5SUP - chains A and H of the 3 polymer chains in the assembly; structure by X-ray diffraction, 2.60 A resolution.

[Chain A]
Protein: ATP-dependent RNA helicase SUB2
Source organism: Saccharomyces cerevisiae
Notes: EC 3.6.4.13
UniProt: Q07478 (SUB2_YEAST); residue numbers follow UniProt; this construct covers 61-446
Chain sequence (390 residues; row label = number of the first residue in the row):
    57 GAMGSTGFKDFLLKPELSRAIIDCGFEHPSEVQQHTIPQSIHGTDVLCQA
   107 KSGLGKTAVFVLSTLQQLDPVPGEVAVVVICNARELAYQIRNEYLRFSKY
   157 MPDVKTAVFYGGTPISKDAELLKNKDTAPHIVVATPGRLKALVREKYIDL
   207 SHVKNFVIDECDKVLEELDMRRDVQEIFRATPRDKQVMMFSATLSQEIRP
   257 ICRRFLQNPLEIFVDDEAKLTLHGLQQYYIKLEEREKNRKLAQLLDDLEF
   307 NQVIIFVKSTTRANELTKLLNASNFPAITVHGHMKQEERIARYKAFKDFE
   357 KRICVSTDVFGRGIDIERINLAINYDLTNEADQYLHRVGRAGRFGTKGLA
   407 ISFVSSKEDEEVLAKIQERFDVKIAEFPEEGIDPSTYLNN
Unresolved in the structure: 57-61, 445-446
Construct notes: expression tag (57-60)
Swiss-Prot annotation at these positions:
  - motif: Thr-62 to Gln-90 (Q motif), Asp-215 to Asp-218 (DECD box)
  - binding site (ATP): Ala-106 to Thr-113
  - modified residue: Thr-169 (Phosphothreonine)
  - mutagenesis: Glu-83 (E83G: In SUB2-1; no growth at 16 and 37 degrees Celsius; when associated with G-22; M-142 and T-146), Lys-112 (K112N: Lethal), Gln-122 (Q122R: In SUB2-201; no growth at 37 degrees Celsius; when associated with G-173 and F-403), Val-135 (No growth at 37 degrees Celsius; when associated with G-8), Leu-142 (L142M: In SUB2-1; no growth at 16 and 37 degrees Celsius; when associated with G-22; G-83 and T-146), Ile-146 (I146T: In SUB2-1; no growth at 16 and 37 degrees Celsius; when associated with G-22; G-83 and M-142), Lys-173 (K173G: In SUB2-201; no growth at 37 degrees Celsius; when associated with R-122 and F-403), Asp-174 (D174G: In SUB2-100; no growth at 37 degrees Celsius), Asp-215 (D215E: Lethal), Cys-217 (C217A: Lethal), Ser-247 (S247L: Lethal), Gln-308 (Q308R: In SUB2-5; no growth at 16 degrees Celsius), 1 further mutagenesis entry in UniProt
Small-molecule neighbours: ADP / beryllium trifluoride: Phe-64, Phe-82, His-84, Pro-85, Ser-86, Gln-89, Lys-107, Ser-108, Gly-109, Leu-110, Gly-111, Lys-112, Thr-113, Ala-114, Glu-216, Ala-248, Gly-369, Asp-371, Glu-373, Arg-396, Arg-399, Phe-400
What the authors report for this chain:
  - mutagenesis - E356A/K357A/R358A: abolished catalytic activity on THO
  - mutagenesis - D66A, L68D: decreased catalytic activity on THO

[Chain H]
Protein: RNA annealing protein YRA1
Source organism: Saccharomyces cerevisiae
UniProt: Q12159 (YRA1_YEAST); residue numbers follow UniProt; this construct covers 200-226
Chain sequence (32 residues; each row starts with the number of its first residue):
   195 GAMGSNKPKREKPAKKSLEDLDKEMADYFEKK
Unresolved in the structure: 195-207, 225-226
Construct notes: expression tag (195-199)
What the authors report for this chain:
  - mutagenesis - L215D, D216K: abolished catalytic activity on Sub2

[Interface between chain A and chain H]
Contacting residue pairs (22; chain A residue first):
  Leu-224(A) / Leu-215(H)  hydrophobic
  Arg-227(A) / Leu-212(H)
  Arg-227(A) / Leu-215(H)
  Arg-227(A) / Asp-216(H)  salt bridge
  Arg-228(A) / Lys-210(H)  hydrogen bond (side chain-backbone)
  Arg-228(A) / Leu-215(H)
  Gln-231(A) / Leu-215(H)  hydrogen bond (side chain-backbone)
  Gln-231(A) / Glu-218(H)  hydrogen bond
  Gln-231(A) / Met-219(H)
  Phe-234(A) / Met-219(H)  hydrophobic
  Phe-234(A) / Tyr-222(H)  hydrogen bond (backbone-side chain)
  Arg-235(A) / Glu-218(H)  salt bridge
  Arg-235(A) / Tyr-222(H)
  Thr-237(A) / Tyr-222(H)  hydrogen bond (backbone-side chain)
  Pro-238(A) / Tyr-222(H)  hydrogen bond (backbone-side chain)
  Arg-239(A) / Tyr-222(H)  hydrogen bond (backbone-side chain)
  Lys-241(A) / Tyr-222(H)  hydrogen bond
  Arg-260(A) / Asp-216(H)  salt bridge
  Arg-260(A) / Phe-223(H)
  Phe-261(A) / Met-219(H)  hydrophobic
  Phe-261(A) / Phe-223(H)
  Gln-263(A) / Phe-223(H)
Also at the interface, not in a pair above, chain A (14 interface residues in all): Glu-232
Also at the interface, not in a pair above, chain H (10 interface residues in all): Lys-209, Ser-211
From the paper, about this interface:
  - interface residues, chain H: Leu-215(H), Met-219(H)

[Overview]
The interface between chain A and chain H involves 14 residues on one side and 10 on the other; the contacts
include 8 hydrogen bonds and 3 salt bridges. Polar pairs include Arg-227(A)/Asp-216(H), Arg-235(A)/Glu-218(H)
and Arg-260(A)/Asp-216(H). From the paper: D66A and L68D of chain A reduce catalytic activity on THO;
interface residues Leu-215(H) and Met-219(H); 5 substitutions were tested in all.
Here chain A is ATP-dependent RNA helicase SUB2 and chain H is RNA annealing protein YRA1, both from
Saccharomyces cerevisiae. Entry 5SUP (Crystal structure of the Sub2-Yra1 complex in association with RNA) was
determined by X-ray diffraction (same publication as 5SUQ).
